4ZTM - chain A; structure by X-ray diffraction, 2.66 A resolution.

Chain A:
Protein: Interleukin-1 receptor-associated kinase 4
From: Homo sapiens
Notes: EC 2.7.11.1
UniProt: Q9NWZ3 (IRAK4_HUMAN); numbering as in UniProt (aligned over 160-460)
Sequence (301 residues; numbered 160 to 460; the number before each row is that of its first residue):
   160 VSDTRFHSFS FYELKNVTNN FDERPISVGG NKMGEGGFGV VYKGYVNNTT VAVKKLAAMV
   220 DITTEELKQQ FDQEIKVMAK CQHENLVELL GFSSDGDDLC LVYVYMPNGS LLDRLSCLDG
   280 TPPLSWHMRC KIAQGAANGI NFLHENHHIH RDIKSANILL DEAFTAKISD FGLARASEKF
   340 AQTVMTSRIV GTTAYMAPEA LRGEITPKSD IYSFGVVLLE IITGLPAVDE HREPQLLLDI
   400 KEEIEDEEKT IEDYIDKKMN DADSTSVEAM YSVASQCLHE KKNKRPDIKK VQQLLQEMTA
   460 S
Unresolved in the structure: 160-161, 217-221, 338-340, 460
Modified residues: T342 (phosphothreonine; TPO); T345 (phosphothreonine; TPO); S346 (phosphoserine; SEP)
Swiss-Prot annotation at these positions:
  - active site: D311 (Proton acceptor)
  - binding site (ATP): M192 to V200, K213, K313 to N316, D329
  - modified residue: T342 (Phosphothreonine), T345 (Phosphothreonine), S346 (Phosphoserine)
Small-molecule neighbours: 4S2 (5-(1,3-benzothiazol-2-yl)-2-(cyclopropylamino)-6-{[(1R,2S,3R,4R)-2,3-dihydroxy-4-(hydroxymethyl)cyclopentyl]amino}pyrimidin-4(3H)-one): M192, G193, E194, V200, A211, K213, V246, Y262, V263, Y264, M265, P266, N267, G268, S269, D272, A315, L318, S328, D329
What the authors report for this chain:
  - binding site for 4S2: D272

Overview:
Chain A binds compound 4S2. UniProt lists active-site residue D311 and 15 ATP-binding residues. The paper
reports a binding site for 4S2 at D272.
Chain A is Interleukin-1 receptor-associated kinase 4 (Homo sapiens); the structure, Irak4-inhibitor
co-structure, was determined by X-ray diffraction (same publication as 4ZTL and 4ZTN).
